Entry 6OYV (X-ray diffraction, 3.10 A resolution); this record covers chain A.

# Chain A
Protein: Cytochrome P450 1B1
Source organism: synthetic construct
Sequence (493 residues; each row starts with the number of its first residue):
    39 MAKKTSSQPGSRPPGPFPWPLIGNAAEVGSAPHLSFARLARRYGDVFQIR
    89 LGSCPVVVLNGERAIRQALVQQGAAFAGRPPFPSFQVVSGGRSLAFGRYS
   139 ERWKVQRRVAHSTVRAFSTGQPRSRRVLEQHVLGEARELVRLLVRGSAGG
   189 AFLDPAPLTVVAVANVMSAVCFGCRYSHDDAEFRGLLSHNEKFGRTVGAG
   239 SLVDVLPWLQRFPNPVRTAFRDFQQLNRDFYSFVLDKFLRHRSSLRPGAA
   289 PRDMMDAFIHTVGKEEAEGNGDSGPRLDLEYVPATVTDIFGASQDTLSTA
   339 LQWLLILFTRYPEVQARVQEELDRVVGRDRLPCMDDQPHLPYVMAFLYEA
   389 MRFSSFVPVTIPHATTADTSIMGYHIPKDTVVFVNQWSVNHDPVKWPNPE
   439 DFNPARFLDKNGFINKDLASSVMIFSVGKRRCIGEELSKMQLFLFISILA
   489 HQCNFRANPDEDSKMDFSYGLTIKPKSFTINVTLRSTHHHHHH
Disordered / not traced: 39-50, 58-69, 301-312, 526-531
Residues lining bound ligands:
  - estradiol (EST): Val126, Ala133, Phe134, Phe231, Thr325, Asp326, Gly329, Ala330, Thr334, Val395, Ile399, Leu509, Thr510
  - heme (HEM): Arg117, Leu132, Ala133, Trp141, Arg145, Val152, Asp326, Ile327, Ala330, Ser331, Thr334, Leu335, Ala338, Phe394, Val395, Thr398, Ile399, His401, Gln424, Ile462, Phe463, Ser464, Lys467, Arg468, Arg469, Cys470, Ile471, Gly472, Leu475, Ser476, Leu480
From the paper describing this entry:
  - binding site for estradiol: Asp326, Gly329 to Ala330, Val395, Leu509

# Overview
Ligands of chain A: estradiol and heme. The paper reports a binding site for estradiol at Asp326, Gly329 and
Val395 among others.
Chain A is Cytochrome P450 1B1 (synthetic construct); the structure, Structure of an ancestral-reconstructed
cytochrome P450 1B1 with estradiol, was determined by X-ray diffraction, deposited together with 6OYU.
